7PAN - chains k and 3 of the 54 polymer chains in the assembly; structure by electron microscopy, 9.70 A resolution (very low resolution: no residue pairs are listed; an interface is given only as per-side residue counts).

# Chain k
Name: 50S ribosomal protein L15
From: Mycoplasma pneumoniae M129
UniProtKB: Q50300 (RL15_MYCPN); residue numbers follow UniProt; this construct covers 1-151
Amino-acid sequence (151 residues; numbered 1 to 151; the number before each row is that of its first residue):
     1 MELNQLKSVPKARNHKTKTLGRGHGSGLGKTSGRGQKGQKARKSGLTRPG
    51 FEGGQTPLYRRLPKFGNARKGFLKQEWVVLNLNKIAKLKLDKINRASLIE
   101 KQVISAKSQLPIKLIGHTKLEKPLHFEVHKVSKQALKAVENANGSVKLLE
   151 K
Not modelled in the structure: 1-2, 151

# Chain 3
Molecule: 23S ribosomal RNA
From: Mycoplasma pneumoniae M129
Sequence (2907 nucleotides; numbered 1 to 2907; the number before each row is that of its first residue):
     1 UACAAUAAGUUACUAAGGGCUUAUGGUGGAUGCCUUGGCACUAAUAGGCG
    51 AUGAAGGACGUGUUAACCUGCGAUAAGCUUCGGGUAGGUGGUAAGAACCU
   101 CAGAUCCGGAGAUUUCCGAAUGGAGCAAUCCGGUAGUUGGAAACAGCUAU
   151 CAUUAAUUGAUGAAUAAAUAGUCAAUUAAAGCAAUACGUGGUGAAGUGAA
   201 ACAUCUCAGUAGCCACAGGAAAAGAAAACGAAUGUGAUUCCGUGUGUAGU
   251 GGCGAGCGAAAGCGGAACAGGCCAAACUUAUCAUUAGAUAGGGGUUGUAG
   301 GGCUUGCAAUGUGGACUUGAAAACGAUAGAAGAAGCUGUUGGAAAGCAGC
   351 GCGCAAAAGGGUGAUAGCCCCGUAUUUGAAAUUGUUUUCAUACCUAGCGA
   401 GAUCCCUGAGUAGCUCGGAAAACGUUAUUUUGAGUGAAUCUGCCCAGACC
   451 AUUGGGUAAGCCUAAAUACUAAUUAGUGACCGAUAGCGAAACAGUACCGU
   501 GAGGGAAAGGUGAAAAGAACCCAGAGAUGGGAGUGAAAUAGAUUCUGAAA
   551 CCAUAUGCCUACAACGUGUCAGAGCACAUUAAUGUGUGAUGGCGUGCGUU
   601 UUGAAGUAUGAGCCGGCGAGUUAUGAUAGCAAGCGUUAGUUAACCAGGAG
   651 AUGGGGAGCUGUAGCGAAAGCGAGUUUUAAAAGAGCGUUUGUUUGUUAUU
   701 AUAGACCCGAAACGGGUUGAGCUAGUCAUGAGCAGGUUGAAGGUUGAGUA
   751 ACAUCAACUGGAGGACCGAACCGACUCUCGUUGAAACGAUAGCGGAUGAC
   801 UUGUGAUUAGGGGUGAAAUUCCAAUCGAAAUCCGUGAUAGCUGGUUCUCG
   851 UCGAAAUAGCUUUAAGGCUAGCGUGAGAUCACAAAUAAGUGGAGGUAAAG
   901 CUACUGAAUGUAUGAUGGCGCCACCUAGGCGUACUGAAUACAAUUAAACU
   951 CUGAAUGCCAUUUAUUUUAUUCUCGCAGUCAGACAGUGGGGGAUAAGCUU
  1001 CAUUGUCAAGAGGGGAAGAGCCCAGAUCAUUAAAUAAGGUCCCCAAAAUA
  1051 UACUAAGUGGAAAAGGAUGUGAAAGUGCUAAAACAGCAAGGAUGUUGGCU
  1101 UAGAAGCAGCCAUCGUUUAAAGAGUGCGUAACAGCUCACUUGUCGAGUGU
  1151 UUUUGCGCCGAAGAUGUAACGGGGCUAAGUAUAUUACCGAAUUUAUGGAU
  1201 AAGAUUUAUAUCUUGUGGUAGACGAGCGUUGUAUUGGAGUUGAAGUCAAA
  1251 GCGUGAGCAUUGGUGGAUCCAAUACAAGUGAGAAUGCCGGCAUGAGUAAC
  1301 GCUUGGGAGUGAGAAUCUCCCAAACCGAUUGACUAAGGUUUCCUGGACCA
  1351 GGGUCGUCCUUCCAGGGUUAGUCUGGACCUAAGCUGAGGCUGAAAAGCGU
  1401 AGGCGAUGGACAACAGGUUAAUAUUCCUGUACUUACAGUUAGACUGAUGG
  1451 AGUGACAAAGAAGGUUUUCCACCCCCAUAAUUGGAUUUGGGGAUAAAUCA
  1501 UAAGGUGGUACAAUAGGCAAAUCCGUUGUGCAUAACAUUGAGUGAUGAUG
  1551 UCGAGUGAAUGAGUGAUCAAGUAGCGAAGGUGGUAUUAAUCAUGCUUUCA
  1601 AGAAAAGCUUCUAGGGUUAAUCUAGCUGUAACCAGUACCGAGAACGAACA
  1651 CACGUAGUCAAGGAGAGGAUCCUAAGGUUAGCGAGUGAACUAUAGCCAAG
  1701 GAACUCUGCAAAUUAACCCCGUAAGUUAGCGAGAAGGGGUGCUUAUGUAA
  1751 AAGUAAGCCGCAGUGAAGAACGAGGGGGGACUGUUUAACUAAAACACAAC
  1801 UCUAUGCCAAACCGUAAGGUGAUGUAUAUGGGGUGACACCUGCCCAGUGC
  1851 UGGAAGGUUAAAGAAGGAGGUUAGCGCAAGCGAAGCUUUUAACUGAAGCC
  1901 CCAGUGAACGGCGGCCGUAACUAUAACGGUCCUAAGGUAGCGAAAUUCCU
  1951 AGUCGGGUAAAUUCCGUCCCGCUUGAAUGGUGUAACCAUCUCUUGACUGU
  2001 CUCGGCUAUAGACUCGGUGAAAUCCAGGUACGGGUGAAGACACCCGUUAG
  2051 GCGCAACGGGACGGAAAGACCCCGUGAAGCUUUACUGUAGCUUAAUAUUG
  2101 AUCAGGACAUUAUCAUGUAGAGAAUAGGUAGGAGCAAUCGAUGCAAGUUC
  2151 GCUAGGACUUGUUGAUGCGAAAGGUGGAAUACUACCCUUGGUUGUGUGCU
  2201 GUUCUAAUUGGUAACUGUUAUCCAGUUUCAAGACAGUGUUAGGUGGGCAG
  2251 UUUGACUGGGGCGGUCGCCUCCUAAAAGGUAACGGAGGCGUACAAAGGUA
  2301 CCUUCAGUACGGUUGGAAAUCGUAUGUAGAGUGUAAUGGUGUAAGGGUGC
  2351 UUGACUGUGAGACAUACAGGUCGAACAGGUGAGAAAUCAGGUCAUAGUGA
  2401 UCCGGUGGUCCAGUAUGGAAUGGCCAUCGCUCAACGGAUAAAAGCUACUC
  2451 CGGGGAUAACAGGCUGAUACUGCCCAAGAGUUCAUAUCGACGGCAGUGUU
  2501 UGGCACCUCGAUGUCGACUCAUCUCAUCCUCGAGCUGAAGCAGGUUCGAA
  2551 GGGUUCGGCUGUUCGCCGAUUAAAGAGAUACGUGAGUUGGGUUCAAACCG
  2601 UCGUGAGACAGGUUGGUCCCUAUCUAUUGUGCCCGUAGGAAGAUUGAAGA
  2651 GUGUUGCUUCUAGUACGAGAGGACCGAAGCGAGGACACCUCUUAUGCUCC
  2701 AGUUGUAGCGCCAGCUGCACCGCUGGGUAGUAACGUGUCUAUUAGAUAAA
  2751 CGCUGAAAGCAUCUAAGUGUGAAACUAUCUCAAAGAUUAAUCUUCCCAUU
  2801 UCGCAAGAAAGUAAGAGCCGUCAAAGACGAUGACGUUGAUAGGUUACAGG
  2851 UGUAAGCAUAGUGAUAUGUUGAGCUGAGUAAUACUAAUUGCUCGAGGACU
  2901 UAUUGGA
Not modelled in the structure: 1-7, 923-927, 1560-1569, 2901-2907

# How chain k and chain 3 interact
At this resolution (10 A) residue pairs are not listed: 87 residues of chain k and 108 of chain 3 lie at the interface.

# Overview
Chain k and chain 3 form an interface of 87 and 108 residues respectively.
Here chain k is 50S ribosomal protein L15 and chain 3 is 23S ribosomal RNA, both from Mycoplasma pneumoniae
M129. Entry 7PAN (70S ribosome with A/P- and P/E-site tRNAs in Mycoplasma pneumoniae cells) was determined by
electron microscopy together with 7OOC, 7OOD, 7P6Z, 7PAH, 7PAI, 7PAJ and 23 further entries from the same
study.
